Entry 2AU0 (X-ray diffraction, 2.70 A resolution); this record covers chains E and A of the 3 polymer chains in the assembly.

# Chain E
Molecule: 19-nt DNA strand
Sequence (19 nucleotides; numbered 901 to 919; the number before each row is that of its first residue):
   901 CTAACGCTAC CATCCAACC
Disordered / not traced: 901-906

# Chain A
Protein: Dpo4 polymerase IV
From: Sulfolobus solfataricus
Notes: EC 2.7.7.7
UniProtKB: Q97W02 (DPO42_SULSO); residue numbers follow UniProt; this construct covers 2-352
Sequence (360 residues; each row starts with the number of its first residue; numbers below 1 keep their minus sign (Gly-7 is residue -7)):
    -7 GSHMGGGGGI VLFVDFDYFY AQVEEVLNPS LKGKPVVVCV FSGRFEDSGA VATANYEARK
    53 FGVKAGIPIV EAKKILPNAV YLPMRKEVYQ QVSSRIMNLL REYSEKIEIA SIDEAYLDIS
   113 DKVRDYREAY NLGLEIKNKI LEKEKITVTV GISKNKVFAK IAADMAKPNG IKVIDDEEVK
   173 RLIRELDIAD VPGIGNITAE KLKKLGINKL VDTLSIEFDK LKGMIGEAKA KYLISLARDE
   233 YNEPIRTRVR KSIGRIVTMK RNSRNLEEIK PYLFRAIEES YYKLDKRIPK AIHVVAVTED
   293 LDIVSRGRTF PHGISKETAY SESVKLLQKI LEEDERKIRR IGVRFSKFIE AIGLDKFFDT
Disordered / not traced: -7 to 0, 342-352
Differences from the reference sequence: cloning artifact (-7 to 1)
Curated features (UniProtKB/Swiss-Prot):
  - active site: Glu106
  - binding site (Mg(2+)): Asp7, Asp105
  - site: Tyr12 (Substrate discrimination)
  - mutagenesis: Asp105 to Glu106 (Loss of function), Glu342 to Thr352 (Almost complete loss of interaction with PCNA)
Bound ions: Ca2+: Asp7, Asp105, Glu106 (shared with 1 residue of chain D)
What the authors report for this chain:
  - Ca2+ coordination: Asp7, Asp105, Glu106

# Chain E / chain A interface
Residue-residue contacts (25):
  DC907(E) - Val32(A)  base contact
  DC907(E) - Gly41(A)  sugar contact
  DC907(E) - Ala42(A)  base contact
  DC907(E) - Gly58(A)  base contact
  DC907(E) - Thr250(A)  phosphate contact
  DC907(E) - Arg332(A)  phosphate contact
  DT908(E) - Val32(A)  phosphate contact
  DT908(E) - Ile248(A)  phosphate contact
  DT908(E) - Thr250(A)  hydrogen bond to the phosphate
  DA909(E) - Gly246(A)  phosphate contact
  DA909(E) - Arg247(A)  salt bridge to the phosphate
  DA909(E) - Ile248(A)  phosphate contact
  DA909(E) - Lys275(A)  hydrogen bond to the phosphate
  DA909(E) - Arg336(A)  sugar contact
  DC910(E) - Arg242(A)  salt bridge to the phosphate
  DC910(E) - Ser244(A)  sugar contact
  DC910(E) - Ile245(A)  phosphate contact
  DC910(E) - Gly246(A)  hydrogen bond to the phosphate
  DC910(E) - Lys275(A)  salt bridge to the phosphate
  DC910(E) - Arg336(A)  salt bridge to the phosphate
  DC911(E) - Val241(A)  phosphate contact
  DC911(E) - Arg242(A)  phosphate contact
  DC911(E) - Lys243(A)  hydrogen bond to the phosphate
  DC911(E) - Ser244(A)  hydrogen bond to the phosphate
  DT913(E) - Ala220(A)  phosphate contact
Other interface residues (no listed pair), chain E (8 interface residues in all): DA912, DC914
Other interface residues (no listed pair), chain A (21 interface residues in all): Ser34, Gly218, Lys221, Val249

# Summary
The interface between chain E and chain A involves 8 residues on one side and 21 on the other, with 5 hydrogen
bonds and 4 salt bridges. Among the polar pairs are DT908(E)-Thr250(A), DA909(E)-Lys275(A) and
DC910(E)-Gly246(A). From the paper: Ca2+ coordination by Asp7(A), Asp105(A) and Glu106(A).
Chain E is a 19-nt DNA strand and chain A is Dpo4 polymerase IV (Sulfolobus solfataricus); the structure,
Unmodified preinsertion binary complex, was determined by X-ray diffraction together with 2ASD, 2ASJ, 2ASL and
2ATL from the same study.
